3KQB - chains A and L; structure by X-ray diffraction, 2.25 A resolution.

# Chain A
Molecule: factor Xa heavy chain
From: Homo sapiens
Notes: EC 3.4.21.6; fragment: residues 235-468 of factor X uncleaved sequence
UniProt: P00742 (FA10_HUMAN); the construct lacks a stretch of the UniProt sequence and is renumbered around it, so the offset changes along the chain: 16-61 = UniProt 235-280; 62-124 = UniProt 282-344; 125-131 = UniProt 346-352; 132-147 = UniProt 355-370; 4 more segments
Amino-acid sequence (234 residues; row label = number of the first residue in the row; note: 2 numbers in that range are skipped by the numbering (no residue carries them; nothing is unmodelled there); a row labelled like 131A-131B holds insertion residues (131A, then the next letters in order)):
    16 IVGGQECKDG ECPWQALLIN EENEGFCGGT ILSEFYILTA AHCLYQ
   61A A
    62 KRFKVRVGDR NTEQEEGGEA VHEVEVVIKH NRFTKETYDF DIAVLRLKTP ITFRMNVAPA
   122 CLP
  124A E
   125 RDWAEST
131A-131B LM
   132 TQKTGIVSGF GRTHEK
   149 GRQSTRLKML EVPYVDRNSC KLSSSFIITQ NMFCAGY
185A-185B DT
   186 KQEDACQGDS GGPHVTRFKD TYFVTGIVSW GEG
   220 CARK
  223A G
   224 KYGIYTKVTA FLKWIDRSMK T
Disulfide bonds: Cys22-Cys27, Cys42-Cys58, Cys168-Cys182, Cys191-Cys220
Bound ions: Na+ site 1: Asp70, Asn72, Gln75, Glu77, Glu80; Na+ site 2: Tyr185, Arg222, Lys224
Ligand contacts: LGJ (N-(3-fluoro-2'-(methylsulfonyl)biphenyl-4-yl)-1-(3-(5-oxo-4,5-dihydro-1H-1,2,4-triazol-3-yl)phenyl)-3-(trifluoromethyl)-1H-pyrazole-5-carboxamide): Lys96, Glu97, Thr98, Tyr99, Arg143, Glu146, Phe174, Asp189, Ala190, Cys191, Gln192, Ser195, Val213, Ser214, Trp215, Gly216, Glu217, Gly218, Cys220, Ala221, Tyr225, Gly226
UniProt features mapped onto this chain:
  - active site (Charge relay system): His57, Asp102, Ser195

# Chain L
Molecule: factor Xa light chain
From: Homo sapiens
Notes: EC 3.4.21.6; fragment: residues 127-178 of factor X uncleaved sequence
UniProt: P00742 (FA10_HUMAN); residues 87-138 here correspond to UniProt positions 127-178 (UniProt number = residue number + 40)
Amino-acid sequence (52 residues; each row starts with the number of its first residue):
    87 KLCSLDNGDC DQFCHEEQNS VVCSCARGYT LADNGKACIP TGPYPCGKQT LE
Disulfide bonds: Cys89-Cys100, Cys96-Cys109, Cys111-Cys124

# Interface between chain A and chain L
Inter-chain disulfides: Cys122(A)-Cys132(L)
Pairs across the interface - 46 pairs, chain A then chain L:
  Asp24(A) - Leu137(L)
  Gly25(A) - Gln135(L)
  Gly25(A) - Thr136(L)  hydrogen bond (backbone-backbone)
  Gly25(A) - Leu137(L)
  Glu26(A) - Gln135(L)  hydrogen bond (backbone-side chain)
  Glu26(A) - Leu137(L)
  Pro28(A) - Lys134(L)
  Trp29(A) - Gly133(L)
  Trp29(A) - Lys134(L)
  Trp29(A) - Gln135(L)
  Phe114(A) - Tyr130(L)  hydrophobic
  Arg115(A) - Tyr130(L)
  Met116(A) - Tyr130(L)
  Met116(A) - Thr136(L)
  Met116(A) - Glu138(L)
  Asn117(A) - Thr136(L)  hydrogen bond (backbone-side chain)
  Ala119(A) - Thr136(L)
  Pro120(A) - Tyr130(L)
  Pro120(A) - Cys132(L)
  Pro120(A) - Gly133(L)  hydrogen bond (backbone-backbone)
  Ala121(A) - Cys132(L)
  Ala121(A) - Gly133(L)
  Cys122(A) - Cys132(L)  disulfide
  Cys122(A) - Gly133(L)  hydrogen bond (side chain-backbone)
  Leu123(A) - Phe99(L)
  Pro124(A) - Phe99(L)  hydrophobic
  Glu124A(A) - Phe99(L)
  Glu124A(A) - His101(L)  salt bridge
  Trp127(A) - Asn93(L)  hydrogen bond
  Trp127(A) - Gln98(L)  hydrogen bond (side chain-backbone)
  Trp127(A) - Phe99(L)  hydrophobic
  Trp127(A) - Cys100(L)
  Thr131(A) - Asn93(L)
  Phe203(A) - Asn93(L)
  Phe203(A) - Asp97(L)
  Lys204(A) - Cys96(L)
  Lys204(A) - Asp97(L)
  Asp205(A) - Gly133(L)
  Asp205(A) - Lys134(L)
  Thr206(A) - Cys132(L)
  Thr206(A) - Gly133(L)
  Thr206(A) - Lys134(L)  hydrogen bond
  Tyr207(A) - Gly133(L)  hydrogen bond (backbone-backbone)
  Tyr207(A) - Gln135(L)
  Phe208(A) - Phe99(L)  hydrophobic
  Asp239(A) - Arg113(L)  salt bridge
Other interface residues (no listed pair), chain A (26 interface residues in all): Val118
Other interface residues (no listed pair), chain L (21 interface residues in all): Asp92, Ser110, Ala112, Tyr115, Pro131

# Overview
26 residues of chain A and 21 residues of chain L are in contact, with 1 disulfide bond, 9 hydrogen bonds and
2 salt bridges. Among the polar pairs are Glu124A(A)-His101(L), Asp239(A)-Arg113(L) and Glu26(A)-Gln135(L).
Chain A binds compound LGJ.
Here chain A is factor Xa heavy chain and chain L is factor Xa light chain, both from Homo sapiens. Entry 3KQB
(Factor xa in complex with the inhibitor n-(3-fluoro-2'-
(methylsulfonyl)biphenyl-4-yl)-1-(3-(5-oxo-4,5-dihydro-1h- 1,2,4-triazol-3-yl)phenyl)-3-(trifluoromethyl)-1h-
pyrazole-5-carboxamide) was determined by X-ray diffraction together with 3KQD and 3FFG from the same study.
